7ZBT - chains B and F of the 16 polymer chains in the assembly; structure by electron microscopy, 3.30 A resolution.

== Chain B (and F) ==
Protein: Ribulose bisphosphate carboxylase large chain
Organism: Halothiobacillus neapolitanus
Notes: EC 4.1.1.39; chain F of this document is another copy of the same molecule, construct and numbering; everything in this record applies to it too
UniProtKB: O85040 (RBL1_HALNC); numbering as in UniProt (aligned over 1-473)
Chain sequence (473 residues; row label = number of the first residue in the row):
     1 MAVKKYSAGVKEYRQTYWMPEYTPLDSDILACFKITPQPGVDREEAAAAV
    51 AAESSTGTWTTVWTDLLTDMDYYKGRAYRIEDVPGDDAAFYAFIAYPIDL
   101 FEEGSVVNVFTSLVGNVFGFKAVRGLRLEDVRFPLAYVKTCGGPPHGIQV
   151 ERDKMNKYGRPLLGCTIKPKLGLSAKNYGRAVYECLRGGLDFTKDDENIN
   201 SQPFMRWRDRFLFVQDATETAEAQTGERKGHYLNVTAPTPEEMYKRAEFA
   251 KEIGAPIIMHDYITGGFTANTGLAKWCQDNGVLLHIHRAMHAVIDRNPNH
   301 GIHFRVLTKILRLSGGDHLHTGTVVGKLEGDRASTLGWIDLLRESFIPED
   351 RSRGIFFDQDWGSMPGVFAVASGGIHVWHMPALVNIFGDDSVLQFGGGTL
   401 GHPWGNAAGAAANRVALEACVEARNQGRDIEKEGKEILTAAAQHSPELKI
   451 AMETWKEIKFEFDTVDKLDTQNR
Unresolved in the structure: 1-12, 457-473
Swiss-Prot annotation at these positions:
  - active site (Proton acceptor): Lys168, His287
  - binding site (substrate): Asn116, Thr166, Lys170, Arg288, His320, Ser372
  - binding site (Mg(2+)): Lys194, Asp196, Glu197
  - site: Lys327 (Transition state stabilizer)
  - modified residue: Lys194 (N6-carboxylysine)
  - mutagenesis: Tyr72 (Y72A: No longer binds N-repeats in CsoS2A; when associated with A-346 and 'A-96' in CbbS; Y72R: No longer binds N-repeats in CsoS2A), Phe346 (F346A: No longer binds N-repeats in CsoS2A; when associated with A-72 and 'A-96' in CbbS)
Reported in the primary citation:
  - post-translational modification sites: Lys194
  - catalytic residues: Lys194, His285, His287, His320

== Interface between chain B and chain F ==
Residue-residue contacts (12; chain B residue first):
  Asp26(B) - Asp26(F)
  Ser27(B) - Leu135(F)
  Asp99(B) - Ser363(F)
  Glu103(B) - Lys139(F)
  Leu135(B) - Ser27(F)
  Ala136(B) - Ala136(F)  hydrophobic
  Lys139(B) - Asp99(F)  salt bridge
  Lys139(B) - Glu103(F)
  Lys139(B) - Ala136(F)
  Lys139(B) - Thr140(F)
  Thr140(B) - Lys139(F)
  Ser363(B) - Asp99(F)  hydrogen bond
Also at the interface, not in a pair above, chain F (10 interface residues in all): Ile98

== Summary ==
9 residues of chain B and 10 residues of chain F are in contact; the contacts include 1 hydrogen bond and 1
salt bridge. Polar pairs include Lys139(B)-Asp99(F) and Ser363(B)-Asp99(F). From the paper: catalytic residues
Lys194(B), His285(B) and His287(B) among others; a modification site at Lys194(B).
Both chains are Ribulose bisphosphate carboxylase large chain (Halothiobacillus neapolitanus). Entry 7ZBT
(Subtomogram averaging of Rubisco from native Halothiobacillus carboxysomes) was determined by electron
microscopy together with 7ZC1 from the same study.
